Entry 5FRO (X-ray diffraction, 2.67 A resolution); this record covers chains A and C of the 4 polymer chains in the assembly.

== Chain A ==
Molecule: Pfv integrase
Organism: Human spumaretrovirus
UniProt: P14350 (POL_FOAMV); residues 0-392 here correspond to UniProt positions 751-1143 (UniProt number = residue number + 751)
Chain sequence (395 residues; each row starts with the number of its first residue; numbers below 1 keep their minus sign (Gly-2 is residue -2)):
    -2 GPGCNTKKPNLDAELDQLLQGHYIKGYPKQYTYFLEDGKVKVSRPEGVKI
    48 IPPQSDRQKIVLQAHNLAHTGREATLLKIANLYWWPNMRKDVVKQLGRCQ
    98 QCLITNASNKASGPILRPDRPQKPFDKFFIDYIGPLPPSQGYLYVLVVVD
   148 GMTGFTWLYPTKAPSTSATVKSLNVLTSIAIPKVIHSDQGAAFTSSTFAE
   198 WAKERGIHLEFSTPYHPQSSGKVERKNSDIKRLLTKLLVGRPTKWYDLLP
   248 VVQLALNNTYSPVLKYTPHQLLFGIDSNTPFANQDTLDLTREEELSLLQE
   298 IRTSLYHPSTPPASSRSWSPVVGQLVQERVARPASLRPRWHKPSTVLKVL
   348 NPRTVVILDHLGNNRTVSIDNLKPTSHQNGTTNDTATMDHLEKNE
Not modelled in the structure: -2 to 8, 376-392
Sequence notes: expression tag (-2 to -1); variant Ser217 (Gly968 in P14350)
UniProt features mapped onto this chain:
  - binding site (Mg(2+)): Asp123, Asp185
Metal / ion sites: Zn2+: His62, His66, Cys96, Cys99; Mg2+ site 1: Asp128, Asp185 (together with magnesium); Mg2+ site 2: Asp128, Glu221 (together with magnesium)
Residues lining bound ligands: magnesium (XXJ; 4-azanyl-N-[[2,4-bis(fluoranyl)phenyl]methyl]-1-oxidanyl-2-oxidanylidene-6-[2-(phenylsulfonyl)ethyl]-1,8-naphthyridine-3-carboxamide): Asp128, Tyr129, Asp185, Gln186, Gly187, Tyr212, His213, Pro214, Gln215, Glu221
Reported in the primary citation:
  - binding site for magnesium: Asp185, Gln186, Gly187, Tyr212, Pro214
  - Mg2+ coordination: Asp185

== Chain C ==
Molecule: 19-nt DNA strand
Sequence (19 nucleotides; row label = number of the first residue in the row):
     1 ATTGTCATGGAATTTCGCA
Metal / ion sites: Mg2+: DA19 (shared with 2 residues of chain B)

== How chain A and chain C interact ==
Contacting residue pairs - 44 pairs, chain A then chain C:
  Ile112(A) with DG4(C), phosphate contact; DT5(C), base contact
  Leu113(A) with DT3(C), base contact; DG4(C), hydrogen bond to the phosphate
  Arg114(A) with DG4(C), sugar contact; DT5(C), salt bridge to the phosphate
  Pro115(A) with DT3(C), base contact; DG4(C), phosphate contact; DT5(C), phosphate contact
  Lys124(A) with DT3(C), base contact
  His183(A) with DT3(C), salt bridge to the phosphate
  Glu207(A) with DT2(C), phosphate contact; DT3(C), base contact
  Phe208(A) with DT2(C), sugar contact; DT3(C), phosphate contact
  Ser209(A) with DT3(C), phosphate contact
  Thr210(A) with DT2(C), phosphate contact; DT3(C), hydrogen bond to the phosphate
  His213(A) with DG4(C), salt bridge to the phosphate
  Gln215(A) with DG4(C), hydrogen bond to the phosphate
  Ser216(A) with DT3(C), hydrogen bond to the phosphate
  Gly218(A) with DG4(C), hydrogen bond to the base; DT5(C), sugar contact
  Lys219(A) with DT5(C), sugar contact; DC6(C), salt bridge to the phosphate
  Arg222(A) with DG4(C), base contact; DT5(C), base contact; DC6(C), hydrogen bond to the base; DA7(C), hydrogen bond to the sugar
  Asp226(A) with DA7(C), sugar contact
  Arg229(A) with DA7(C), hydrogen bond to the phosphate; DT8(C), salt bridge to the phosphate
  Ser258(A) with DA7(C), hydrogen bond to the phosphate
  Pro259(A) with DA7(C), phosphate contact; DT8(C), base contact
  Lys345(A) with DA1(C), base contact
  Leu347(A) with DA1(C), base contact; DT2(C), sugar contact
  Asn348(A) with DT2(C), hydrogen bond to the base; DT3(C), hydrogen bond to the sugar
  Arg350(A) with DG4(C), salt bridge to the phosphate
  Thr351(A) with DT3(C), sugar contact
  Val353(A) with DA1(C), base contact
  Thr363(A) with DA1(C), base contact
Other interface residues (no listed pair), chain A (31 interface residues in all): Arg117, His205, Glu221, Ser365

== Overview ==
Chain A and chain C form an interface of 31 and 8 residues respectively; the contacts include 11 hydrogen
bonds and 6 salt bridges. Polar contacts include Gly218(A)-DG4(C), Arg222(A)-DC6(C) and Asn348(A)-DT2(C).
Bound to chain A: magnesium. From the paper: a binding site for magnesium at Asp185(A), Gln186(A) and
Gly187(A) among others; Mg2+ coordination by Asp185(A).
Chain A is Pfv integrase (Human spumaretrovirus) and chain C is a 19-nt DNA strand; the structure, Crystal
structure of the Prototype Foamy Virus (PFV) intasome in complex with magnesium and the INSTI ..., was
determined by X-ray diffraction together with 5FRM and 5FRN from the same study.
